7PW4 - chains A and C of the 3 polymer chains in the assembly; structure by electron microscopy, 3.27 A resolution.

== Chain A ==
Protein: Serine/threonine-protein kinase SMG1
From: Homo sapiens
Notes: EC 2.7.11.1
UniProt: Q96Q15 (SMG1_HUMAN); residue numbers follow UniProt; this construct covers 311-1638, 1727-1978, 2035-2056, 2088-3661
Amino-acid sequence (3657 residues; each row starts with the number of its first residue; note: 46 numbers in that range are skipped by the numbering (no residue carries them; nothing is unmodelled there); a row labelled like 1638A-1638K holds insertion residues (1638A, then the next letters in order); X marks 481 residues of unknown identity (built as UNK)):
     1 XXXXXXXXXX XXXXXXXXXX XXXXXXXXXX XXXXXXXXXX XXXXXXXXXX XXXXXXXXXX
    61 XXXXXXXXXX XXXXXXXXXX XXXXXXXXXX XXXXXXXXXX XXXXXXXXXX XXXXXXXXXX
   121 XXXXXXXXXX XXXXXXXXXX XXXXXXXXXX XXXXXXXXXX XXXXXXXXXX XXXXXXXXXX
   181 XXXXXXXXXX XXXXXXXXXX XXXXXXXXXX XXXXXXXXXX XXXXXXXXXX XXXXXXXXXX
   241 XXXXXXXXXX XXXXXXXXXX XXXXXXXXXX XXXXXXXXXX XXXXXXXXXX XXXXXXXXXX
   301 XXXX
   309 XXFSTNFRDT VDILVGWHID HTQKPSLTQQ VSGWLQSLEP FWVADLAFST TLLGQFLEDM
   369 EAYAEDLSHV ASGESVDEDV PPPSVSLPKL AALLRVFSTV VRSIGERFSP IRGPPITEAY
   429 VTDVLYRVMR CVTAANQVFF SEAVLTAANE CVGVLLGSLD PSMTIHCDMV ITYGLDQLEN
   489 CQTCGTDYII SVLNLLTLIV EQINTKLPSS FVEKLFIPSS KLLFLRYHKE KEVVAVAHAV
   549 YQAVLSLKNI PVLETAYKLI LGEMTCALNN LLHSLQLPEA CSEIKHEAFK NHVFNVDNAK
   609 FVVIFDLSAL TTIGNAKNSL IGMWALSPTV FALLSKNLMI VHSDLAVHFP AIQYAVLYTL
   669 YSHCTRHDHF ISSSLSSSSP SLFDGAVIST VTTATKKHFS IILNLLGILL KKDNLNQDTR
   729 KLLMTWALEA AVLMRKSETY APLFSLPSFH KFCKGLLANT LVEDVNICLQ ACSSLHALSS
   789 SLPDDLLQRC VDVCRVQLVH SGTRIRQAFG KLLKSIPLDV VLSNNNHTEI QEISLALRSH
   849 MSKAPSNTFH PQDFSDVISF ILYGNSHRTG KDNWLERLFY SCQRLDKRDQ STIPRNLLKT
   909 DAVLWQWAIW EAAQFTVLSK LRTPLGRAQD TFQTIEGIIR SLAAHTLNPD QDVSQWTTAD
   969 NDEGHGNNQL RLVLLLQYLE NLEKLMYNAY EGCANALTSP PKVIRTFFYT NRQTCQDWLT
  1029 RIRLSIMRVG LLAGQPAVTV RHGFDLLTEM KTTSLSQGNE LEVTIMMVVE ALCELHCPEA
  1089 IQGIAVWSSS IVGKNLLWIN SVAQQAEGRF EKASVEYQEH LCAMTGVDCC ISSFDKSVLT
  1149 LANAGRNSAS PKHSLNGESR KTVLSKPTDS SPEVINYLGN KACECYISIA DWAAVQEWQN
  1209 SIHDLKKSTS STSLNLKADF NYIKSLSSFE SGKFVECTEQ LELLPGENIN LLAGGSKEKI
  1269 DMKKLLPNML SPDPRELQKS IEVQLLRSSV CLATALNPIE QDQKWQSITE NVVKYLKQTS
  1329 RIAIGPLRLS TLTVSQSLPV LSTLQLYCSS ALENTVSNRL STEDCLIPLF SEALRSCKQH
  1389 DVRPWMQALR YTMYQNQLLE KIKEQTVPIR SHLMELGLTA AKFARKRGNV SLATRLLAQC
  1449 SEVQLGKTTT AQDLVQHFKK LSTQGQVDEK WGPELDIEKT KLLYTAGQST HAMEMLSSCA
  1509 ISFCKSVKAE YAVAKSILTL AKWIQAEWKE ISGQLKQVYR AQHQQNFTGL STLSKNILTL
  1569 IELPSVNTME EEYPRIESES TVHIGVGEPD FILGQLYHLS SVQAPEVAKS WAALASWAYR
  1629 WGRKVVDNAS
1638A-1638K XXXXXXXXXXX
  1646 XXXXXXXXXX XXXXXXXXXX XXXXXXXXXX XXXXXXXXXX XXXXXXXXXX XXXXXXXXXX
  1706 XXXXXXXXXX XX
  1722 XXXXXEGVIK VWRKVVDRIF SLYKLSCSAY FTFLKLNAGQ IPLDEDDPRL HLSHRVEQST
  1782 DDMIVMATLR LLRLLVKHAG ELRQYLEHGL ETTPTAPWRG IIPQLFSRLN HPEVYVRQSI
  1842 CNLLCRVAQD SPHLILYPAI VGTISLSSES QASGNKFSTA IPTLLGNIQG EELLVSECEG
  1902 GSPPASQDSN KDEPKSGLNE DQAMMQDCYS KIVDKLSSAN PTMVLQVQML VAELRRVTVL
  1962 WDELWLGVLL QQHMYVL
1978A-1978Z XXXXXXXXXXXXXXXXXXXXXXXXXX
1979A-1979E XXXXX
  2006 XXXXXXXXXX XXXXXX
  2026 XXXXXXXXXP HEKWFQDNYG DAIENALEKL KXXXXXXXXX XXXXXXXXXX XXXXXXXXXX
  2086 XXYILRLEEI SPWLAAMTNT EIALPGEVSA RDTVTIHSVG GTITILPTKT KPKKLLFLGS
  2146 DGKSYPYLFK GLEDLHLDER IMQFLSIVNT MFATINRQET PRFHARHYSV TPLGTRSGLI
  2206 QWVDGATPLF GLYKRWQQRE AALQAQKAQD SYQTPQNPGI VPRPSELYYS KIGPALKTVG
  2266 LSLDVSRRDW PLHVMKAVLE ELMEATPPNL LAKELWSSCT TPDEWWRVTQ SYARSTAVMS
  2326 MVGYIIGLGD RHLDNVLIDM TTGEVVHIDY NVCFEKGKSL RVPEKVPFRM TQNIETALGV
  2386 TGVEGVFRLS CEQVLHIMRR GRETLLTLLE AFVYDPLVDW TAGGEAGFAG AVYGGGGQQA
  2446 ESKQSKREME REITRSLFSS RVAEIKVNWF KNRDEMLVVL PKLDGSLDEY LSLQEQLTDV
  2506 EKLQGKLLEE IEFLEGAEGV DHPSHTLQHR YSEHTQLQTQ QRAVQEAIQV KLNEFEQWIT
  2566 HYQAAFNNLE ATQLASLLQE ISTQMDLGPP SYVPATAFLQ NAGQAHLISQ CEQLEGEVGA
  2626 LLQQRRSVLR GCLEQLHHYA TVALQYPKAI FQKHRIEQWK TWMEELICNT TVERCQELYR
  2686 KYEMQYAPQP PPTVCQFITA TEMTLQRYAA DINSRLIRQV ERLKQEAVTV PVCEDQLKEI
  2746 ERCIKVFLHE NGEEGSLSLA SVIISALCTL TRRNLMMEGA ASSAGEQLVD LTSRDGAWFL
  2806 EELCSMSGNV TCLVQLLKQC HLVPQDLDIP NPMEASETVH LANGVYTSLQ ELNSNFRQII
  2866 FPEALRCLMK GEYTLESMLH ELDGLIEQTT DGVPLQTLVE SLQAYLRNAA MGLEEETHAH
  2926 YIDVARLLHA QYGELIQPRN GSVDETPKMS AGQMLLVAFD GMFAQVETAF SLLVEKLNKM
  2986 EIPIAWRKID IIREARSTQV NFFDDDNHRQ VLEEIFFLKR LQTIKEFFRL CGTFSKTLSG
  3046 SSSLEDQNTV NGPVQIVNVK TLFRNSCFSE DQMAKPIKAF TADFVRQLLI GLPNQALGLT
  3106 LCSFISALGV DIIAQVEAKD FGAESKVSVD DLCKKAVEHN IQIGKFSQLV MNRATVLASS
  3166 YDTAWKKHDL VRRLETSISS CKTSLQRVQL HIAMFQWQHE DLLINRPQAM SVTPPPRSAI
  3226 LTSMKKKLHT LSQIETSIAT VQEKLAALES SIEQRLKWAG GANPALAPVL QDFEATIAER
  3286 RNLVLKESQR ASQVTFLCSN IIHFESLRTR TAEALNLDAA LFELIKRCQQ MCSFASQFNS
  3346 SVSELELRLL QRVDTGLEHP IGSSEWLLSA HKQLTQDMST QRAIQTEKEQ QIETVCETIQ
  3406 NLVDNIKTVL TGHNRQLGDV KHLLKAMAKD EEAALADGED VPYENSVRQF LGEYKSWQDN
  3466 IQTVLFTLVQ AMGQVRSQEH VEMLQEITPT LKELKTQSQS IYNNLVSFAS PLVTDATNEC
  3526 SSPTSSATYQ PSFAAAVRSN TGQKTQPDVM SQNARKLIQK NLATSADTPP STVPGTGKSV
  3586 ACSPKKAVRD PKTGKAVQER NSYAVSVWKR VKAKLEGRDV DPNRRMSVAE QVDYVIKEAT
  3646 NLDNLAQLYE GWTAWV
Not modelled in the structure: 1-146, 157-161, 176-190, 202-206, 225-228, 245-247, 266, 286-289, 309-310, 325-333, 348-354, 377-391, 413-426, 627-631, 683-697, 878-880, 896-899, 1061-1066, 1100-1102, 1152-1177, 1260-1268, 1306-1312, 1451-1456, 1468-1477, 1553-1557, 1574-1583, 1638A-1638K, 1658-1662, 1678-1702, 1722-1726, 1760-1778, 1866-1922, 1960-1961, 1978A-1978Z, 1979A-1979E, 2026-2034, 2057-2067, 2084-2087, 2096-2099, 2233-2244, 2428-3606
Construct notes: conflict Arg743 (Lys in Q96Q15), Ser1209 (Ala in Q96Q15)
Ligand contacts:
  - 88C (1-[4-[4-[2-[[4-chloranyl-3-(diethylsulfamoyl)phenyl]amino]pyrimidin-4-yl]pyridin-2-yl]phenyl]-3-methyl-urea): Lys2155, Asp2159, Leu2160, Asp2163, Tyr2193, Ile2205, Gln2206, Trp2207, Val2208, Ala2211, Pro2213, Asp2339, Leu2342, Ile2353, Asp2354, Asn2356
  - inositol hexakisphosphate (IHP): Lys1386, Arg1433, Lys1434, Lys1489, Tyr1519, Lys1523, Lys1530, Lys1617
Curated features (UniProtKB/Swiss-Prot):
  - region: Ile2130 to Lys2136 (G-loop), Gly2332 to Asn2340 (Catalytic loop), His2352 to Thr2376 (Activation loop)
  - natural variant: Ser2171 (S2171C: In a breast pleomorphic lobular carcinoma sample), Ile3239 (I3239T: In a breast infiltrating ductal carcinoma sample), Lys3583 (K3583Q: In a breast infiltrating ductal carcinoma sample)
  - modified residue: Thr3550 (Phosphothreonine), Ser3556 (Phosphoserine), Ser3570 (Phosphoserine), Thr3573 (Phosphothreonine), Thr3577 (Phosphothreonine)
  - mutagenesis: Asp2335 (D2335A: Loss of function)
From the paper describing this entry:
  - binding site for 88C: Pro2213, Asp2339, Asn2356
  - specificity-determining residues: Pro2213, Asp2339, Asn2356 (proposed by the authors, not directly observed)

== Chain C ==
Protein: Protein SMG9
From: Homo sapiens
UniProt: Q9H0W8 (SMG9_HUMAN); numbering as in UniProt (aligned over 1-520)
Amino-acid sequence (520 residues; numbered 1 to 520; the number before each row is that of its first residue):
     1 MSESGHSQPG LYGIERRRRW KEPGSGGPQN LSGPGGRERD YIAPWERERR DASEETSTSV
    61 MQKTPIILSK PPAERSKQPP PPTAPAAPPA PAPLEKPIVL MKPREEGKGP VAVTGASTPE
   121 GTAPPPPAAP APPKGEKEGQ RPTQPVYQIQ NRGMGTAAPA AMDPVVGQAK LLPPERMKHS
   181 IKLVDDQMNW CDSAIEYLLD QTDVLVVGVL GLQGTGKSMV MSLLSANTPE EDQRTYVFRA
   241 QSAEMKERGG NQTSGIDFFI TQERIVFLDT QPILSPSILD HLINNDRKLP PEYNLPHTYV
   301 EMQSLQIAAF LFTVCHVVIV VQDWFTDLSL YRFLQTAEMV KPSTPSPSHE SSSSSGSDEG
   361 TEYYPHLVFL QNKARREDFC PRKLRQMHLM IDQLMAHSHL RYKGTLSMLQ CNVFPGLPPD
   421 FLDSEVNLFL VPFMDSEAES ENPPRAGPGS SPLFSLLPGY RGHPSFQSLV SKLRSQVMSM
   481 ARPQLSHTIL TEKNWFHYAA RIWDGVRKSS ALAEYSRLLA
Not modelled in the structure: 1-169, 286-292, 344-360, 436-451, 520
Ion coordination: Mg2+: Ser218, Thr253 (together with ATP)
Ligand contacts: ATP (adenosine-5'-triphosphate): Leu212, Gln213, Gly214, Thr215, Gly216, Lys217, Ser218, Met219, Gln233, Ala240, Gln241, Lys246, Asn251, Gln252, Thr253, Pro272, Asn372, Lys373, Pro432, Phe433, Met434, Phe466
Curated features (UniProtKB/Swiss-Prot):
  - modified residue: Ser2 (N-acetylserine), Ser4 (Phosphoserine), Ser7 (Phosphoserine), Ser32 (Phosphoserine), Ser53 (Phosphoserine), Ser451 (Phosphoserine)
  - natural variant: Val184 (V184A: In NEDITPO; uncertain significance)

== Interface between chain A and chain C ==
Pairs across the interface - 55 pairs, chain A then chain C:
  Val655(A) with Pro381(C); Gly416(C); Leu417(C)
  His656(A) with Pro381(C); Phe421(C)
  Tyr662(A) with Tyr460(C), hydrophobic
  Tyr666(A) with Phe454(C)
  Tyr669(A) with Phe454(C), hydrophobic; Leu457(C), hydrophobic
  Ser670(A) with Phe454(C)
  Asn722(A) with Pro415(C)
  Leu723(A) with Pro415(C)
  Gln725(A) with Pro464(C); Ser465(C), hydrogen bond (side chain-backbone)
  Asp726(A) with Gly459(C); Tyr460(C); Arg461(C); Gly462(C), hydrogen bond (side chain-backbone)
  Lys729(A) with Pro458(C)
  Leu730(A) with Leu457(C), hydrophobic
  Thr733(A) with Leu453(C); Leu457(C)
  Glu737(A) with Leu453(C); Phe454(C)
  His858(A) with Gln201(C); Asp203(C), salt bridge; Arg482(C)
  Pro859(A) with Gln201(C)
  Gln860(A) with Gln201(C)
  Ser863(A) with Leu171(C)
  Ser867(A) with Leu171(C)
  His875(A) with Pro173(C); Arg176(C), hydrogen bond (backbone-side chain)
  Arg876(A) with Gln262(C)
  Thr877(A) with Arg176(C); Gln262(C)
  Arg885(A) with Ser225(C), hydrogen bond (side chain-backbone); Glu263(C), salt bridge
  Tyr888(A) with Ser475(C); Met478(C); Ser479(C), hydrogen bond (backbone-side chain)
  Ser889(A) with Glu263(C); Arg482(C), hydrogen bond (backbone-side chain)
  Gln891(A) with Ser479(C)
  Arg892(A) with Asp203(C), salt bridge; Ser479(C); Met480(C); Ala481(C); Arg482(C)
  Leu893(A) with Thr405(C); Gln476(C); Ser479(C), hydrogen bond (backbone-backbone); Met480(C), hydrophobic
  Asp894(A) with Ala481(C)
  Arg903(A) with Gln476(C)
Other interface residues (no listed pair), chain A (37 interface residues in all): Val604, Pro658, Ala659, Thr673, Asp721, Leu736, Leu886
Other interface residues (no listed pair), chain C (43 interface residues in all): Leu172, Leu199, Thr202, Thr261, Ile265, Arg382, Leu406, Gln410, Pro452, His463, Ser468, Lys472

== In short ==
The interface between chain A and chain C involves 37 residues on one side and 43 on the other, with 7
hydrogen bonds and 3 salt bridges. Polar contacts include His858(A)-Asp203(C), Arg885(A)-Glu263(C) and
Arg892(A)-Asp203(C). From the paper: a binding site for 88C at Pro2213(A), Asp2339(A) and Asn2356(A);
specificity determinants Pro2213(A), Asp2339(A) and Asn2356(A).
Here chain A is Serine/threonine-protein kinase SMG1 and chain C is Protein SMG9, both from Homo sapiens.
Entry 7PW4 (Human SMG1-8-9 kinase complex bound to a SMG1 inhibitor) was determined by electron microscopy
(same publication as 7PW5, 7PW6, 7PW7, 7PW8 and 7PW9).
